5U01 - chains C and E of the 6 polymer chains in the assembly; structure by X-ray diffraction, 2.50 A resolution.

Chain C:
Name: Transcription factor p65
Source organism: Mus musculus
Reference sequence: Q04207 (TF65_MOUSE); numbering as in UniProt (aligned over 19-291)
Chain sequence (273 residues; numbered 19 to 291; the number before each row is that of its first residue):
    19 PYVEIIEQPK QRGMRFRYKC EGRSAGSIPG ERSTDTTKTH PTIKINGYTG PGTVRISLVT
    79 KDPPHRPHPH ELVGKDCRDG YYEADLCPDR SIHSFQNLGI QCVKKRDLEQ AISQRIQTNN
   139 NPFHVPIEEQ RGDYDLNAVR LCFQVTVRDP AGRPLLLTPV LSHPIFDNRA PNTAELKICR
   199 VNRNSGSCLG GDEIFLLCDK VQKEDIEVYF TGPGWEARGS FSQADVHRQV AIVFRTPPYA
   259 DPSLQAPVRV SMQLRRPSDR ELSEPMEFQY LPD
Curated features (UniProtKB/Swiss-Prot):
  - modified residue: Cys38 (Cysteine persulfide), Lys122 (N6-acetyllysine), Lys123 (N6-acetyllysine), Thr176 (Phosphothreonine), Lys218 (N6-acetyllysine), Lys221 (N6-acetyllysine), Thr254 (Phosphothreonine), Ser276 (Phosphoserine), Ser281 (Phosphoserine)
  - cross-link (Glycyl lysine isopeptide (Lys-Gly)): Lys37 (interchain with G-Cter in SUMO3), Lys122 (interchain with G-Cter in SUMO3), Lys123 (interchain with G-Cter in SUMO3)
  - mutagenesis: Cys38 (C38S: Abolishes sulfhydration and impairs interaction with RPS3), Ser281 (S281A/E: Abolishes DNA-binding and transcriptional activity)
From the paper describing this entry:
  - binding site for the 27-nt DNA strand: Tyr36, Glu39, Arg41, Lys122, Lys123, Arg124, Arg187, Pro189, Lys218, Gln220, Lys221, Arg246, Gln247
  - binding site for the 27-nt DNA strand (chain E): Arg33, Arg35, Arg41, Arg187

Chain E:
Molecule: 27-nt DNA strand
Sequence (27 nucleotides; each row starts with the number of its first residue):
   200 TAGCGGAAAT TCCCGGGAAT TTCCGCT

Interface between chain C and chain E:
Residue-residue contacts - 11 pairs, chain C then chain E:
  Tyr36(C) with DT209(E), hydrogen bond to the phosphate; DT210(E), base contact
  Cys38(C) with DT210(E), phosphate contact
  Glu39(C) with DT210(E), base contact; DC211(E), hydrogen bond to the base
  Arg41(C) with DC212(E), base contact
  Lys122(C) with DT209(E), phosphate contact; DT210(E), salt bridge to the phosphate
  Lys123(C) with DA208(E), sugar contact; DT209(E), hydrogen bond to the phosphate
  Arg187(C) with DT209(E), base contact
Also at the interface, not in a pair above, chain C (12 interface residues in all): Arg33, Val121, Arg124, Asn155, Lys218
Also at the interface, not in a pair above, chain E (6 interface residues in all): DA207

In short:
Chain C and chain E form an interface of 12 and 6 residues respectively; the contacts include 3 hydrogen bonds
and 1 salt bridge. Among the polar pairs are Glu39(C)-DC211(E), Tyr36(C)-DT209(E) and Lys123(C)-DT209(E). From
the paper: a binding site for the 27-nt DNA strand at Tyr36(C), Glu39(C) and Arg41(C) among others; a binding
site for the 27-nt DNA strand (chain E) at Arg33(C), Arg35(C) and Arg41(C) among others.
Chain C is Transcription factor p65 (Mus musculus) and chain E is a 27-nt DNA strand; the structure,
Cooperative DNA binding by two RelA dimers, was determined by X-ray diffraction.
